PDB entry 8U1D | electron microscopy, 4.25 A resolution (low resolution: residue-level contacts below are approximate; hydrogen-bond / salt-bridge calls are withheld) | chains A and I of the 3 polymer chains in the assembly

# Chain A
Protein: Envelope glycoprotein gp120
Organism: Human immunodeficiency virus 1
Sequence (647 residues; numbered 7 to 664 plus 1 insertion-coded residue; 12 numbers in that range are skipped by the numbering (no residue carries them; nothing is unmodelled there); the number before each row is that of its first residue):
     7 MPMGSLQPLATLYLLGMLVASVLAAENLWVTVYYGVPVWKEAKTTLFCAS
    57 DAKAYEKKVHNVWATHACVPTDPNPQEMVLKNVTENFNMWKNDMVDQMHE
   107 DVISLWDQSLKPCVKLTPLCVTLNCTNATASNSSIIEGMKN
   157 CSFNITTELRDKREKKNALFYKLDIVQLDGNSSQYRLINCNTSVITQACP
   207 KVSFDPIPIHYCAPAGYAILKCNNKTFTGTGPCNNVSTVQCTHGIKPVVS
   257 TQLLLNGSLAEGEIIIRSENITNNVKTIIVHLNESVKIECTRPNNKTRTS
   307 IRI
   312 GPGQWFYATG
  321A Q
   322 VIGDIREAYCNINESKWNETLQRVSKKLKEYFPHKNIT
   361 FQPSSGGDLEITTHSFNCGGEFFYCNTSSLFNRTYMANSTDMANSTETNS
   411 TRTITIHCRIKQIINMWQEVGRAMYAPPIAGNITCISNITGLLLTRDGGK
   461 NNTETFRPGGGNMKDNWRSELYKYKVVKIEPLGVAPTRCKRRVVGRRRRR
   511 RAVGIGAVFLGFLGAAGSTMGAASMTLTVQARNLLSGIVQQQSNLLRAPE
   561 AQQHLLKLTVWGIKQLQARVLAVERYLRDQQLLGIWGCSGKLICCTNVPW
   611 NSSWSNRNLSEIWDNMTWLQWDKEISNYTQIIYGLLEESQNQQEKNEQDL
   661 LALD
Not modelled in the structure: 7-45, 399-408, 488-664
Disulfide bonds: Cys119-Cys205, Cys126-Cys196, Cys131-Cys157, Cys228-Cys239, Cys296-Cys331, Cys378-Cys445, Cys385-Cys418
Glycans and other covalent adducts: N-acetylglucosamine (NAG) linked to Asn386

# Chain I
Protein: DH1285 Heavy Chain
Organism: Macaca mulatta
Sequence (243 residues; row label = number of the first residue in the row; a row labelled like 82A-82C holds insertion residues (82A, then the next letters in order); numbers below 1 keep their minus sign (Met-18 is residue -18)):
   -18 MGWSCIILFLVATATGVHAQVHLEQSGAEVKEPGSSVRLSCEASGYTFTD
    32 YYIHWVRQSPRQGLEWMGWIN
   52A P
    53 YYGNTHYAEKFQGRVAMTRDRSTTTAYMDL
82A-82C SSL
    83 TSEDTAVYYCARDEGGSG
100A-100E SYSYF
   101 DSWGQGVLVTVSSASTKGPSVFPLAPSSRSTSESTAALGCLVKDYFPEPV
   151 TVSWNSGSLTSGVHTFPAVLQSSGLYSLSSVVTVPSSSLGTQTYVCNVNH
   201 KPSNTKVDKRVEIKT
Not modelled in the structure: -18 to 0, 114-215

# Chain A / chain I interface
Contacting residue pairs - 31 pairs, chain A then chain I:
  Trp96(A) - Ser99(I)
  Thr257(A) - Tyr54(I)
  Asn279(A) - Ser100A(I)
  Asn280(A) - Ser100A(I)
  Asn280(A) - Tyr100B(I)
  Val281(A) - Gly100(I)
  Val281(A) - Ser100A(I)
  Lys282(A) - Gly100(I)
  Lys282(A) - Tyr100B(I)
  Thr283(A) - Ser99(I)
  Thr283(A) - Gly100(I)
  Gly366(A) - Gly55(I)
  Gly366(A) - Asn56(I)
  Gly367(A) - Gly55(I)
  Asp368(A) - Tyr54(I)
  Asp368(A) - Gly55(I)
  Asp368(A) - Arg71(I)
  Ile371(A) - Tyr54(I)
  Trp427(A) - Tyr53(I)
  Glu429(A) - Arg73(I)
  Asp457(A) - His58(I)
  Gly471(A) - Asn52(I)
  Gly471(A) - Tyr53(I)
  Gly471(A) - Tyr54(I)
  Asn472(A) - Thr30(I)
  Asn472(A) - Tyr53(I)
  Asn472(A) - Ser99(I)
  Met473(A) - Tyr53(I)
  Lys474(A) - Asp31(I)
  Asp475(A) - Ser99(I)
  Arg478(A) - Ser99(I)
Interface residues without a listed pair, chain A (26 interface residues in all): Lys97, Asp102, Glu275, Glu370, Val430, Gly470
Interface residues without a listed pair, chain I (19 interface residues in all): Tyr33, Ser74, Gly97, Gly98, Ser100C

# Overview
The interface between chain A and chain I involves 26 residues on one side and 19 on the other. Covalently
linked N-acetylglucosamine: at Asn386(A).
Here chain A is Envelope glycoprotein gp120 (Human immunodeficiency virus 1) and chain I is DH1285 Heavy Chain
(Macaca mulatta). Entry 8U1D (Cryo-EM structure of vaccine-elicited CD4 binding site antibody DH1285 bound to
HIV-1 CH505TFchim.6R.SOSIP.664v4.1 Env Local Refinement) was determined by electron microscopy.
